1U5H - chain A; structure by X-ray diffraction, 1.65 A resolution.

== Chain A ==
Protein: citE
Organism: Mycobacterium tuberculosis
Notes: EC 4.1.3.6
Reference sequence: O06162 (O06162_MYCTU); residue numbers follow UniProt; this construct covers 1-273
Amino-acid sequence (273 residues; row label = number of the first residue in the row):
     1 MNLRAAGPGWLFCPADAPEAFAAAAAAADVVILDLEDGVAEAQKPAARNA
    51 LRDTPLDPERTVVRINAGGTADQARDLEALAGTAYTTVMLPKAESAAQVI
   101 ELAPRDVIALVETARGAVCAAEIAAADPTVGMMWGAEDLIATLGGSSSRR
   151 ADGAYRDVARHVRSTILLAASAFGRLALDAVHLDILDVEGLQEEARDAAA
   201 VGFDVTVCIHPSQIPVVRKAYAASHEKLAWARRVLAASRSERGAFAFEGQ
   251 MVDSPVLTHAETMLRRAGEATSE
Unresolved in the structure: 224-273
Differences from the reference sequence: engineered mutation Ala17 (Arg in O06162), Ala20 (Arg in O06162), Ala23 (Lys in O06162), Ala222 (Arg in O06162), Ala223 (Pro in O06162)
From the paper describing this entry:
  - self-association interface (contacts with another copy of this molecule); pairs are residue here / residue on that copy: Ser146-Ala200 (backbone contact), Arg156-Asp197, Asp157-Arg160 (hydrogen bond)
  - contacts within the chain: Met89-Met133

== Overview ==
From the paper: a self-association interface involving Ser146, Arg156 and Asp157 among others; contacts within
the chain involving Met89 and Met133.
Chain A is citE (Mycobacterium tuberculosis); the structure, Structure of Citrate Lyase beta subunit from
Mycobacterium tuberculosis, was determined by X-ray diffraction (same publication as 1Z6K).
